Entry 4HW5 (X-ray diffraction, 2.25 A resolution); this record covers chain A.

[Chain A]
Molecule: Complement C3
From: Homo sapiens
Reference sequence: P01024 (CO3_HUMAN); residues 672-748 here = UniProt positions 672-748
Sequence (83 residues; each row starts with the number of its first residue):
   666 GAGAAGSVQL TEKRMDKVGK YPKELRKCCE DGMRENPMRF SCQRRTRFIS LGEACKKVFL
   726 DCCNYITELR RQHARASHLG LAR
Unresolved in the structure: 666-671
Cystine bridges: Cys-693/Cys-720, Cys-694/Cys-727, Cys-707/Cys-728
Construct notes: expression tag (666-671)
UniProt features mapped onto this chain:
  - site: Leu-744, Gly-745 (Microbial infection: Cleavage), Ala-747, Arg-748 (Cleavage), Arg-748 (Cleavage)
  - modified residue: Ser-672 (Phosphoserine)
  - natural variant: Arg-735 (R735W: In AHUS5)
From the paper describing this entry:
  - conformationally variable residues (loop rearrangement, order/disorder transition): Phe-713 to Ala-719, Arg-748

[In short]
From the paper: conformational variability at Phe-713 and Arg-748.
Chain A is Complement C3 (Homo sapiens); the structure, Crystal Structure of the Human C3a anaphylatoxin, was
determined by X-ray diffraction, deposited together with 4HWJ.
